7RFR - chains A and B; structure by X-ray diffraction, 1.63 A resolution.

[Chain A (and B)]
Molecule: 3C-like proteinase
Organism: Severe acute respiratory syndrome coronavirus 2
Notes: EC 3.4.22.69; chain B of this document is another copy of the same molecule, construct and numbering; everything in this record applies to it too
Reference sequence: P0DTD1 (R1AB_SARS2); residues 1-306 here correspond to UniProt positions 3264-3569 (UniProt number = residue number + 3263)
Amino-acid sequence (306 residues; row label = number of the first residue in the row):
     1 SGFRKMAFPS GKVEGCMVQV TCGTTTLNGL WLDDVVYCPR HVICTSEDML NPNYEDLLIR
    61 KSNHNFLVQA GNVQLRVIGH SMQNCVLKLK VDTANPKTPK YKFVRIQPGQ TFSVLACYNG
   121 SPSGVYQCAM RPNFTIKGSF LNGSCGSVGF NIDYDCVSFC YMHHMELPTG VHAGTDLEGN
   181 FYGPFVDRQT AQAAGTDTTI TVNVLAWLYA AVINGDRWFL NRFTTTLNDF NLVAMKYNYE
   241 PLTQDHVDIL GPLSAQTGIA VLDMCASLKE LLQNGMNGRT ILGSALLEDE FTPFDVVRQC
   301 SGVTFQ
Not modelled in the structure: 302-306 (chain B: fully traced)
Glycans and other covalent adducts: compound 4W8 linked to C145
Residues lining bound ligands: 4W8 ((1R,2S,5S)-N-{(1S,2S)-1-(1,3-benzothiazol-2-yl)-1-hydroxy-3-[(3S)-2-oxopyrrolidin-3-yl]propan-2-yl}-3-(4-methoxy-1H-indole-2-carbonyl)-6,6-dimethyl-3-azabicyclo[3.1.0]hexane-2-carboxamide): T25, L27, H41, C44, S46, M49, Y54, F140, L141, N142, G143, S144, H163, H164, M165, E166, L167, P168, H172, D187, R188, Q189, T190, A191
Swiss-Prot annotation at these positions:
  - active site: H41 (For 3CL-PRO activity), C145 (Nucleophile)
  - site: Q306 (Cleavage)
  - cross-link (Glycyl lysine isopeptide (Lys-Gly)): K5 (interchain with G-Cter in ubiquitin), K90 (interchain with G-Cter in ubiquitin)

[Interface between chain A and chain B]
Pairs across the interface (75):
  S1(A) - G138(B)
  S1(A) - S139(B)
  S1(A) - F140(B)  hydrogen bond (backbone-backbone)
  S1(A) - L141(B)
  S1(A) - E166(B)  hydrogen bond
  S1(A) - H172(B)  hydrogen bond (backbone-side chain)
  G2(A) - G138(B)
  G2(A) - S139(B)  hydrogen bond (backbone-side chain)
  R4(A) - K5(B)
  R4(A) - Y126(B)
  R4(A) - Q127(B)
  R4(A) - C128(B)
  R4(A) - K137(B)  hydrogen bond (side chain-backbone)
  R4(A) - E290(B)  salt bridge
  K5(A) - R4(B)
  K5(A) - Y126(B)
  M6(A) - G124(B)
  M6(A) - V125(B)
  M6(A) - Y126(B)  hydrophobic
  M6(A) - S139(B)
  A7(A) - G124(B)
  A7(A) - V125(B)  hydrogen bond (backbone-backbone)
  F8(A) - V125(B)
  P9(A) - S10(B)
  P9(A) - E14(B)
  P9(A) - P122(B)  hydrophobic
  P9(A) - S123(B)
  S10(A) - P9(B)
  S10(A) - S10(B)  hydrogen bond (backbone-side chain)
  S10(A) - E14(B)  hydrogen bond (backbone-side chain)
  G11(A) - G11(B)
  G11(A) - E14(B)  hydrogen bond (backbone-side chain)
  E14(A) - P9(B)
  E14(A) - S10(B)  hydrogen bond (side chain-backbone)
  E14(A) - G11(B)  hydrogen bond (side chain-backbone)
  P122(A) - P9(B)  hydrophobic
  S123(A) - P9(B)
  S123(A) - R298(B)  hydrogen bond (backbone-side chain)
  G124(A) - M6(B)
  G124(A) - A7(B)
  G124(A) - P9(B)
  G124(A) - R298(B)
  V125(A) - M6(B)
  V125(A) - A7(B)  hydrogen bond (backbone-backbone)
  V125(A) - F8(B)
  V125(A) - V125(B)  hydrophobic
  Y126(A) - R4(B)
  Y126(A) - K5(B)
  Y126(A) - M6(B)  hydrophobic
  Q127(A) - R4(B)
  C128(A) - R4(B)
  K137(A) - R4(B)  hydrogen bond (backbone-side chain)
  G138(A) - S1(B)
  G138(A) - G2(B)
  S139(A) - S1(B)
  S139(A) - G2(B)
  S139(A) - M6(B)
  S139(A) - Q299(B)  hydrogen bond
  F140(A) - S1(B)  hydrogen bond (backbone-backbone)
  L141(A) - Q299(B)
  L141(A) - S301(B)
  E166(A) - S1(B)  hydrogen bond (side chain-backbone)
  G170(A) - S1(B)
  H172(A) - S1(B)  hydrogen bond (side chain-backbone)
  G283(A) - L286(B)
  A285(A) - A285(B)  hydrophobic
  A285(A) - L286(B)  hydrophobic
  L286(A) - G283(B)
  L286(A) - A285(B)  hydrophobic
  E290(A) - R4(B)  salt bridge
  R298(A) - S123(B)
  Q299(A) - S139(B)  hydrogen bond
  Q299(A) - L141(B)
  C300(A) - L141(B)
  S301(A) - L141(B)
Interface residues without a listed pair, chain A (38 interface residues in all): F3, L115, T280, S284
Interface residues without a listed pair, chain B (39 interface residues in all): F3, K12, L115, G170, T280, S284, C300

[Overview]
Chain A and chain B form an interface of 38 and 39 residues respectively; the contacts include 19 hydrogen
bonds and 2 salt bridges. Polar pairs include R4(A)-E290(B), S1(A)-E166(B) and S1(A)-H172(B). Covalently
linked compound 4W8: at C145(A).
Both chains are 3C-like proteinase (Severe acute respiratory syndrome coronavirus 2). Entry 7RFR (Structure of
SARS-CoV-2 main protease in complex with a covalent inhibitor) was determined by X-ray diffraction, deposited
together with 7RFS, 7RFU and 7RFW.
